Entry 7VN0 (X-ray diffraction, 1.40 A resolution); this record covers chains A and D of the 4 polymer chains in the assembly.

[Chain A (and D)]
Molecule: Catalase
Organism: Mycothermus thermophilus
Notes: EC 1.11.1.6; chain D of this document is another copy of the same molecule, construct and numbering; everything in this record applies to it too
UniProt: M4GGR7 (M4GGR7_9PEZI); residues 0-698 here correspond to UniProt positions 1-699 (UniProt number = residue number + 1)
Chain sequence (720 residues; row label = number of the first residue in the row; numbers below 1 keep their minus sign (Met-21 is residue -21)):
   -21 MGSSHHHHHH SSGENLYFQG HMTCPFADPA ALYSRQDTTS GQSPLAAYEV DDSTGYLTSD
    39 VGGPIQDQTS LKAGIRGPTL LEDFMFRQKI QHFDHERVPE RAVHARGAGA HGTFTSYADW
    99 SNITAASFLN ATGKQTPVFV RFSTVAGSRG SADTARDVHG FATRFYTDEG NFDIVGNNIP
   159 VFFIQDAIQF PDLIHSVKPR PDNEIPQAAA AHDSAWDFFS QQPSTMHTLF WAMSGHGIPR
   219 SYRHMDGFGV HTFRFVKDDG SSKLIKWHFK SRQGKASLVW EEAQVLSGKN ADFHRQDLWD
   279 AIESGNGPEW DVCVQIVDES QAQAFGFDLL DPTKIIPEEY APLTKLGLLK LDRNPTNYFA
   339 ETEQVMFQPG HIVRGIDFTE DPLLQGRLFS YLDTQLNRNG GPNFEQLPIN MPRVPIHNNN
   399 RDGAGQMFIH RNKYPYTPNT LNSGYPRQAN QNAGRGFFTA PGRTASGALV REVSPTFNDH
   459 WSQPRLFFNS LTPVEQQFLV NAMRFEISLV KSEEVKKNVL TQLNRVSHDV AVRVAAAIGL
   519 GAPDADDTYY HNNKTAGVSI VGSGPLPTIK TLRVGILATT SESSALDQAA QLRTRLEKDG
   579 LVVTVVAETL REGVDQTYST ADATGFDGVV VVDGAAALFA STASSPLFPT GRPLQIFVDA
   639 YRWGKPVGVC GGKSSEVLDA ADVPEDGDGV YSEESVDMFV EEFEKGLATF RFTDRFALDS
Unresolved in the structure: -21 to 20, 650-653 (chain D: -21 to 19, 698)
Differences from the reference sequence: initiating methionine (-21); expression tag (-20 to -1); engineered mutation Ala188 (Thr189 in M4GGR7)
Metal / ion sites: cis-heme d hydroxychlorin gamma-spirolactone Fe near Tyr369 (its only coordinating residue here)
Residues lining bound ligands:
  - cis-heme d hydroxychlorin gamma-spirolactone (HDD), molecule 1: Ile68, Phe71, Asp72
  - cis-heme d hydroxychlorin gamma-spirolactone (HDD), molecule 2: Arg79, Ala80, Val81, His82, Arg119, Ser121, Gly138, Phe139, Ala140, Val153, Gly154, Asn155, Phe160, Ala165, Phe168, Val228, His229, Val343, Phe345, Leu361, Gly364, Arg365, Ser368, Tyr369, Thr372, Gln373, Arg376
Reported in the primary citation:
  - mutagenesis - T188A: unchanged catalytic activity

[How chain A and chain D interact]
Residue-residue contacts - 237 pairs, chain A then chain D:
  Leu23(A) - Ile407(D)  hydrophobic
  Tyr26(A) - Met405(D)
  Tyr26(A) - Phe406(D)
  Tyr26(A) - Ile407(D)  hydrogen bond (backbone-backbone)
  Glu27(A) - Ile407(D)
  Glu27(A) - Arg409(D)  salt bridge
  Val28(A) - Phe406(D)  hydrophobic
  Val28(A) - Ile407(D)  hydrogen bond (backbone-backbone)
  Val28(A) - His408(D)
  Val28(A) - Arg409(D)  hydrogen bond (backbone-backbone)
  Asp29(A) - His395(D)  hydrogen bond (backbone-side chain)
  Asp29(A) - Arg409(D)  salt bridge
  Asp30(A) - Ile394(D)
  Asp30(A) - His395(D)  salt bridge
  Asp30(A) - Asn396(D)
  Asp30(A) - His408(D)
  Asp30(A) - Asn410(D)
  Asp30(A) - Asn420(D)  hydrogen bond (backbone-side chain)
  Asp30(A) - Tyr423(D)
  Ser31(A) - Tyr423(D)
  Thr32(A) - His395(D)
  Thr32(A) - Tyr423(D)
  Gly33(A) - Tyr423(D)
  Gly33(A) - Pro424(D)
  Gly33(A) - Arg425(D)  hydrogen bond (backbone-backbone)
  Tyr34(A) - His395(D)
  Tyr34(A) - Arg425(D)
  Tyr34(A) - Gln426(D)
  Tyr34(A) - Ala431(D)
  Tyr34(A) - Gly432(D)
  Leu35(A) - His395(D)
  Leu35(A) - Asn396(D)
  Leu35(A) - Pro424(D)
  Leu35(A) - Arg425(D)  hydrogen bond (backbone-backbone)
  Thr36(A) - Pro393(D)
  Thr36(A) - Ile394(D)
  Thr36(A) - His395(D)  hydrogen bond (backbone-backbone)
  Thr36(A) - Asn396(D)  hydrogen bond (backbone-side chain)
  Ser37(A) - Ile394(D)
  Ser37(A) - Asn396(D)
  Asp38(A) - Glu383(D)
  Asp38(A) - Pro390(D)
  Asp38(A) - Ile394(D)
  Asp38(A) - Asn396(D)  hydrogen bond
  Asp38(A) - Asn398(D)  hydrogen bond
  Val39(A) - Gly148(D)
  Val39(A) - Asn149(D)  hydrogen bond (backbone-backbone)
  Val39(A) - His349(D)
  Val39(A) - Glu383(D)
  Val39(A) - Pro390(D)
  Gly40(A) - Glu147(D)
  Gly40(A) - Gly148(D)
  Gly40(A) - Pro390(D)
  Gly40(A) - Val392(D)
  Gly40(A) - Pro393(D)
  Gly41(A) - Glu147(D)
  Gly41(A) - Gly148(D)
  Pro42(A) - Glu147(D)
  Pro42(A) - Ala427(D)  hydrophobic
  Pro42(A) - Gly432(D)
  Pro42(A) - Arg433(D)
  Pro42(A) - Gly434(D)
  Pro42(A) - Phe435(D)  hydrogen bond (backbone-backbone)
  Ile43(A) - Gln426(D)
  Ile43(A) - Ala427(D)  hydrogen bond (backbone-backbone)
  Gln44(A) - Gln426(D)
  Gln44(A) - Ala427(D)  hydrogen bond (backbone-backbone)
  Asp45(A) - Gln426(D)  hydrogen bond (backbone-side chain)
  Gln46(A) - Thr415(D)
  Gln46(A) - Gln426(D)
  Leu49(A) - Thr437(D)
  Leu59(A) - Gln363(D)
  Leu59(A) - Phe367(D)  hydrophobic
  Glu60(A) - Phe356(D)
  Glu60(A) - Gln363(D)  hydrogen bond
  Glu60(A) - Leu366(D)
  Glu60(A) - Arg441(D)  salt bridge
  Phe62(A) - Gly348(D)
  Phe62(A) - Ile350(D)  hydrophobic
  Phe62(A) - Phe435(D)  hydrophobic
  Met63(A) - Phe435(D)  hydrophobic
  Arg65(A) - Leu366(D)  hydrogen bond (side chain-backbone)
  Arg65(A) - Phe367(D)
  Arg65(A) - Leu370(D)
  Gln66(A) - Leu370(D)
  Gln66(A) - Asn398(D)  hydrogen bond
  Lys67(A) - Asn398(D)
  Gln69(A) - Leu370(D)  hydrogen bond (side chain-backbone)
  Gln69(A) - Asp371(D)
  Gln69(A) - Leu374(D)
  Gln69(A) - Phe382(D)
  His70(A) - Pro380(D)
  His70(A) - Asn381(D)
  His70(A) - Asn398(D)
  His73(A) - Leu374(D)
  His73(A) - Pro380(D)
  His73(A) - Gly401(D)
  Glu74(A) - Arg399(D)
  Glu74(A) - Asp400(D)
  Glu74(A) - Gly401(D)  hydrogen bond (backbone-backbone)
  Val76(A) - Ala402(D)
  Glu147(A) - Gly40(D)
  Glu147(A) - Gly41(D)
  Glu147(A) - Pro42(D)
  Gly148(A) - Val39(D)
  Gly148(A) - Gly40(D)
  Gly148(A) - Gly41(D)
  Asn149(A) - Val39(D)  hydrogen bond (backbone-backbone)
  Thr334(A) - Ile407(D)
  Thr334(A) - His408(D)
  Thr334(A) - Arg409(D)
  Asn335(A) - His408(D)
  Phe337(A) - Asp400(D)
  Phe337(A) - Gly401(D)
  Ala338(A) - Phe406(D)
  Glu339(A) - Ile407(D)
  Gln342(A) - Gly401(D)
  Gln342(A) - Gly403(D)
  Gln342(A) - Gln404(D)  hydrogen bond (side chain-backbone)
  Gly348(A) - Phe62(D)
  His349(A) - Val39(D)
  Ile350(A) - Phe62(D)  hydrophobic
  Phe356(A) - Glu60(D)
  Gln363(A) - Leu59(D)
  Gln363(A) - Glu60(D)  hydrogen bond
  Gly364(A) - Leu59(D)
  Leu366(A) - Glu60(D)
  Leu366(A) - Arg65(D)  hydrogen bond (backbone-side chain)
  Phe367(A) - Leu59(D)  hydrophobic
  Phe367(A) - Arg65(D)
  Leu370(A) - Arg65(D)
  Leu370(A) - Gln66(D)
  Leu370(A) - Gln69(D)  hydrogen bond (backbone-side chain)
  Asp371(A) - Gln69(D)
  Leu374(A) - Gln69(D)
  Leu374(A) - His73(D)
  Asn377(A) - Ala402(D)
  Asn377(A) - Gly403(D)
  Pro380(A) - His70(D)
  Pro380(A) - His73(D)
  Asn381(A) - His70(D)
  Phe382(A) - Gln69(D)
  Glu383(A) - Asp38(D)
  Glu383(A) - Val39(D)
  Gln384(A) - Met405(D)
  Leu385(A) - Gly403(D)
  Leu385(A) - Gln404(D)
  Pro386(A) - Met405(D)
  Asn388(A) - Val39(D)
  Pro390(A) - Asp38(D)
  Pro390(A) - Val39(D)
  Val392(A) - Gly40(D)
  Pro393(A) - Thr36(D)
  Ile394(A) - Val28(D)
  Ile394(A) - Asp30(D)
  Ile394(A) - Thr36(D)
  Ile394(A) - Ser37(D)
  Ile394(A) - Asp38(D)
  His395(A) - Asp29(D)  hydrogen bond (side chain-backbone)
  His395(A) - Asp30(D)  salt bridge
  His395(A) - Thr32(D)
  His395(A) - Tyr34(D)
  His395(A) - Leu35(D)
  His395(A) - Thr36(D)  hydrogen bond (backbone-backbone)
  Asn396(A) - Asp30(D)
  Asn396(A) - Leu35(D)
  Asn396(A) - Thr36(D)  hydrogen bond (side chain-backbone)
  Asn396(A) - Ser37(D)
  Asn396(A) - Asp38(D)  hydrogen bond
  Asn398(A) - Asp38(D)  hydrogen bond
  Asn398(A) - Gln66(D)  hydrogen bond
  Asn398(A) - Lys67(D)
  Asn398(A) - His70(D)
  Arg399(A) - Glu74(D)
  Asp400(A) - Glu74(D)
  Asp400(A) - Phe337(D)
  Gly401(A) - His73(D)
  Gly401(A) - Glu74(D)  hydrogen bond (backbone-backbone)
  Gly401(A) - Phe337(D)
  Gly401(A) - Gln342(D)
  Ala402(A) - Val76(D)
  Ala402(A) - Asn377(D)
  Gly403(A) - Gln342(D)
  Gly403(A) - Asn377(D)
  Gly403(A) - Leu385(D)
  Gln404(A) - Gln342(D)  hydrogen bond (backbone-side chain)
  Gln404(A) - Leu385(D)
  Met405(A) - Tyr26(D)
  Met405(A) - Gln384(D)
  Met405(A) - Leu385(D)  hydrophobic
  Met405(A) - Pro386(D)
  Met405(A) - Met405(D)  hydrophobic
  Phe406(A) - Tyr26(D)
  Phe406(A) - Val28(D)  hydrophobic
  Phe406(A) - Ala338(D)
  Ile407(A) - Leu23(D)  hydrophobic
  Ile407(A) - Tyr26(D)  hydrogen bond (backbone-backbone)
  Ile407(A) - Glu27(D)
  Ile407(A) - Val28(D)  hydrogen bond (backbone-backbone)
  Ile407(A) - Thr334(D)
  Ile407(A) - Glu339(D)
  His408(A) - Val28(D)
  His408(A) - Asp30(D)
  His408(A) - Thr334(D)
  His408(A) - Asn335(D)
  Arg409(A) - Glu27(D)  salt bridge
  Arg409(A) - Val28(D)  hydrogen bond (backbone-backbone)
  Arg409(A) - Asp29(D)  salt bridge
  Arg409(A) - Thr334(D)
  Asn410(A) - Asp30(D)
  Thr415(A) - Gln46(D)
  Asn420(A) - Asp30(D)  hydrogen bond (side chain-backbone)
  Tyr423(A) - Asp30(D)
  Tyr423(A) - Ser31(D)
  Tyr423(A) - Thr32(D)
  Tyr423(A) - Gly33(D)
  Pro424(A) - Gly33(D)
  Pro424(A) - Leu35(D)
  Arg425(A) - Gly33(D)  hydrogen bond (backbone-backbone)
  Arg425(A) - Tyr34(D)
  Arg425(A) - Leu35(D)  hydrogen bond (backbone-backbone)
  Gln426(A) - Tyr34(D)
  Gln426(A) - Gln44(D)
  Gln426(A) - Asp45(D)  hydrogen bond (side chain-backbone)
  Gln426(A) - Gln46(D)
  Ala427(A) - Pro42(D)  hydrophobic
  Ala427(A) - Ile43(D)  hydrogen bond (backbone-backbone)
  Ala427(A) - Gln44(D)  hydrogen bond (backbone-backbone)
  Gly432(A) - Tyr34(D)
  Gly432(A) - Pro42(D)
  Arg433(A) - Pro42(D)
  Gly434(A) - Pro42(D)
  Phe435(A) - Pro42(D)  hydrogen bond (backbone-backbone)
  Phe435(A) - Phe62(D)  hydrophobic
  Phe435(A) - Met63(D)  hydrophobic
  Thr437(A) - Leu49(D)
  Arg441(A) - Glu60(D)  salt bridge
Also at the interface, not in a pair above, chain A (105 interface residues in all): Ala51, Pro56, Arg75, Asp355, Gly378, Pro416, Ala431, Ala443, Leu447
Also at the interface, not in a pair above, chain D (105 interface residues in all): Ala51, Pro56, Arg75, Asp355, Gly364, Gly378, Asn388, Pro416, Ala443, Leu447

[Summary]
Chain A and chain D each contribute 105 residues to their interface; the contacts include 44 hydrogen bonds
and 8 salt bridges. Among the polar pairs are Glu27(A)-Arg409(D), Asp29(A)-Arg409(D) and Asp30(A)-His395(D).
Chain A binds cis-heme d hydroxychlorin gamma-spirolactone. The paper reports that T188A of chain A leaves
catalytic activity unchanged.
Chain A and chain D are both Catalase (Mycothermus thermophilus); the structure, CATPO mutant - T188A, was
determined by X-ray diffraction (same publication as 7WCA and 5YEM).
